8REW - chains B and C of the 9 polymer chains in the assembly; structure by electron microscopy, 2.98 A resolution.

Chain B (and C):
Protein: Transforming growth factor beta-1
Organism: Homo sapiens
Notes: fragment: lap; chain C of this document is another copy of the same molecule, construct and numbering; everything in this record applies to it too
UniProtKB: P01137 (TGFB1_HUMAN); residue numbers follow UniProt; this construct covers 1-390
Chain sequence (390 residues; numbered 1 to 390; the number before each row is that of its first residue):
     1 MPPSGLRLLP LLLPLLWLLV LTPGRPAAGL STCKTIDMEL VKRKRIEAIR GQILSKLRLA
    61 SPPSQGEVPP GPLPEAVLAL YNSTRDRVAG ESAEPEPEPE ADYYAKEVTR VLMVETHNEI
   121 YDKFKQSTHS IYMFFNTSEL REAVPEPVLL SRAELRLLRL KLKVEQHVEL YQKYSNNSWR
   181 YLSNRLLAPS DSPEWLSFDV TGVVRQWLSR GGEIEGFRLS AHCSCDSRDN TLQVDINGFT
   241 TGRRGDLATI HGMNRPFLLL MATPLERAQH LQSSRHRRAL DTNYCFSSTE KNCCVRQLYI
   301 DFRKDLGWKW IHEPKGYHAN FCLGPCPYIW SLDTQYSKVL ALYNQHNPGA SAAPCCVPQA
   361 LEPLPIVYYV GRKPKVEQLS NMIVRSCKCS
Unresolved in the structure: 1-279, 333-339 (chain C: 1-32, 89-101, 239-253, 269-390)
Disulfides: C285-C294, C293-C356, C322-C387, C326-C389
Curated features (UniProtKB/Swiss-Prot):
  - region: D226 to G252 (Bowtie tail)
  - motif: R244 to D246 (Cell attachment site)
  - site: R278, A279 (Cleavage)
  - glycosylation (N-linked (GlcNAc...) asparagine): N82, N136, N176
  - natural variant: P10 (P10L: Associated with lower bone mineral density and higher frequency of vertebral fractures in Japanese post-menopausal women), R45 (R45C: In IBDIMDE), Y81 (Y81H: In CAEND), R110 (R110C: In IBDIMDE), R218 (R218C: In CAEND; R218H: In CAEND), H222 (H222D: In CAEND), C223 (C223G: In CAEND; C223R: In CAEND), C225 (C225R: In CAEND), C387 (C387R: In IBDIMDE)
  - mutagenesis: C33 (C33S: Abolishes interchain disulfide bond with LTBP1 and/or LRRC32, and subsequent regulation of activation of TGF-beta-1), E75 (E75A: Does not affect integrin-binding or activation of TGF-beta-1), L158 (L158A: Does not affect integrin-binding or activation of TGF-beta-1), L160 (L160A/R: Does not affect integrin-binding or activation of TGF-beta-1), P193 (P193A/R: Does not affect integrin-binding or activation of TGF-beta-1), L232 to I236 (Strongly inhibits integrin-binding and activation of TGF-beta-1), V234 to I236 (Strongly inhibits integrin-binding and activation of TGF-beta-1), N237 (N237A: Does not affect integrin-binding or activation of TGF-beta-1), N254 (N254A: Does not affect integrin-binding or activation of TGF-beta-1), F257 to L260 (Strongly inhibits integrin-binding and activation of TGF-beta-1), R278 (R278A: Prevents cleavage and subsequent maturation of the protein. Generated in order to mimic the structure of the Transforming growth factor beta-1 proprotein)

Interface between chain B and chain C:
Contacting residue pairs (65):
  Q297(B) with K42(C)
  L298(B) with K42(C); R45(C); I46(C), hydrophobic
  I300(B) with I46(C), hydrophobic; I49(C), hydrophobic
  F302(B) with I53(C), hydrophobic
  D305(B) with I46(C)
  L306(B) with I46(C), hydrophobic; R50(C), hydrogen bond (backbone-side chain)
  W308(B) with R50(C); I53(C), hydrophobic; L54(C), hydrophobic
  W310(B) with I53(C), hydrophobic; L57(C), hydrophobic; P62(C); P63(C)
  E313(B) with Y81(C)
  P314(B) with Y81(C)
  Y317(B) with I49(C)
  A319(B) with R45(C)
  N320(B) with R45(C), hydrogen bond (backbone-side chain)
  F321(B) with K42(C); R45(C)
  L323(B) with I36(C), hydrophobic; M38(C), hydrophobic; V41(C), hydrophobic
  P365(B) with Y81(C); T84(C); R85(C)
  I366(B) with L57(C), hydrophobic
  V367(B) with L73(C), hydrophobic; V77(C), hydrophobic; Y81(C), hydrophobic
  Y368(B) with L57(C); R267(C)
  Y369(B) with P63(C); V68(C), hydrophobic; P69(C)
  G371(B) with E67(C); V68(C)
  R372(B) with E67(C); P69(C)
  P374(B) with V77(C), hydrophobic
  K375(B) with E107(C), salt bridge
  V376(B) with V77(C), hydrophobic; E107(C); V108(C), hydrogen bond (backbone-backbone)
  E377(B) with L57(C); A105(C); K106(C); R267(C), salt bridge
  Q378(B) with A105(C); K106(C), hydrogen bond (backbone-backbone); V108(C); M261(C)
  L379(B) with K56(C); L57(C), hydrophobic
  S380(B) with K56(C), hydrogen bond (backbone-side chain); D102(C); Y103(C)
  N381(B) with Q52(C), hydrogen bond (backbone-side chain)
  M382(B) with Q52(C); I53(C), hydrophobic
  V384(B) with R45(C)
Other interface residues (no listed pair), chain B (35 interface residues in all): I311, H312, P325
Other interface residues (no listed pair), chain C (41 interface residues in all): C33, D37, L59, G71, P72, P74, L80, Y104, P264, E266

Summary:
Chain B and chain C form an interface of 35 and 41 residues respectively, with 6 hydrogen bonds and 2 salt
bridges. Polar pairs include K375(B)-E107(C), E377(B)-R267(C) and L306(B)-R50(C). Curated annotation (UniProt)
lists 17 mutagenesis sites on chain B.
Both chains are Transforming growth factor beta-1 (Homo sapiens). Entry 8REW (CryoEM structure of human
GARP-lTGFbeta1 in complex with a Fab fragment derived from an activating antibody) was determined by electron
microscopy.
